Entry 8HJ0 (electron microscopy, 3.12 A resolution); this record covers chains B and G of the 5 polymer chains in the assembly.

== Chain B ==
Name: Guanine nucleotide-binding protein G(I)/G(S)/G(T) subunit beta-1
Organism: Homo sapiens
UniProtKB: P62873 (GBB1_HUMAN); numbering as in UniProt (aligned over 1-340)
Sequence (340 residues; numbered 1 to 340; the number before each row is that of its first residue):
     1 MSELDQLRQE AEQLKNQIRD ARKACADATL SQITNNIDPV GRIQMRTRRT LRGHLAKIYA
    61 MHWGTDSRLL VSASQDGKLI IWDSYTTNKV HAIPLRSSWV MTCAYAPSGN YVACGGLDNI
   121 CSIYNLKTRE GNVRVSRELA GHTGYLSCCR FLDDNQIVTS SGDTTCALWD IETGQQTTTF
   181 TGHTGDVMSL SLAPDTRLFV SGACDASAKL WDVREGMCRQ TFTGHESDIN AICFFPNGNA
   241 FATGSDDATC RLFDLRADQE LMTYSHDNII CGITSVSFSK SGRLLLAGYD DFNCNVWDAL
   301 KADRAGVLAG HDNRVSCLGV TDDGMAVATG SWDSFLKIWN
Disordered / not traced: 1-2
UniProt features mapped onto this chain:
  - modified residue: Ser2 (N-acetylserine), His266 (Phosphohistidine)
  - natural variant: Leu30 (L30F: In MRD42; uncertain significance), Arg52 (R52G: In MRD42), Gly64 (G64V: In MRD42), Asp76 (D76E: In MRD42; D76G: In MRD42), Gly77 (G77S: In MRD42), Lys78 (K78R: In MRD42), Ile80 (I80N: In MRD42; I80T: In MRD42), His91 (H91R: In MRD42; uncertain significance), Ala92 (A92T: In MRD42), Pro94 (P94S: In MRD42), Leu95 (L95P: In MRD42), Arg96 (R96L: In MRD42), 5 further natural variant entries in UniProt

== Chain G ==
Name: Guanine nucleotide-binding protein G(I)/G(S)/G(O) subunit gamma-2
Organism: Homo sapiens
UniProtKB: P59768 (GBG2_HUMAN); residue numbers follow UniProt; this construct covers 1-71
Sequence (96 residues; each row starts with the number of its first residue; numbers below 1 keep their minus sign (His-24 is residue -24)):
   -24 HHHHHHGGGS DSLEFIASKL AGGGSMASNN TASIAQARKL VEQLKMEANI DRIKVSKAAA
    36 DLMAYCEAHA KEDPLLTPVP ASENPFREKK FFSAIL
Disordered / not traced: -24 to 5, 63-71
Sequence notes: expression tag (-24 to 0); engineered mutation Ser68 (Cys in P59768)
UniProt features mapped onto this chain:
  - modified residue: Ala2 (N-acetylalanine)

== Interface between chain B and chain G ==
Pairs across the interface - 79 pairs, chain B then chain G:
  Leu4(B) with Ser8(G)
  Leu7(B) with Ile9(G), hydrophobic; Ala12(G), hydrophobic; Val16(G)
  Ala11(B) with Leu19(G)
  Leu14(B) with Val16(G); Leu19(G), hydrophobic
  Gln17(B) with Ala23(G)
  Ile18(B) with Leu19(G); Arg27(G)
  Arg22(B) with Arg27(G)
  Cys25(B) with Arg27(G); Val30(G)
  Ala26(B) with Val30(G), hydrophobic
  Asp27(B) with Lys29(G)
  Ala28(B) with Val30(G); Ser31(G), hydrogen bond (backbone-backbone)
  Leu30(B) with Ala34(G), hydrophobic
  Ile33(B) with Ala34(G), hydrophobic; Met38(G), hydrophobic
  Thr34(B) with Met38(G)
  Ile37(B) with Glu42(G)
  Val40(B) with Leu51(G), hydrophobic
  Met45(B) with Leu50(G), hydrophobic
  Arg48(B) with Phe61(G); Arg62(G)
  Arg49(B) with Pro60(G), hydrogen bond (side chain-backbone); Phe61(G)
  Ser84(B) with Phe61(G)
  Tyr85(B) with Pro60(G); Phe61(G), hydrophobic
  Cys218(B) with Gln18(G)
  Gln220(B) with Glu22(G); Ile25(G)
  Thr221(B) with Glu22(G), hydrogen bond
  Phe235(B) with Leu37(G), hydrophobic; Tyr40(G), hydrophobic; Cys41(G), hydrophobic
  Pro236(B) with Tyr40(G)
  Asn237(B) with Tyr40(G)
  Leu252(B) with Leu37(G), hydrophobic
  Asp254(B) with Ala33(G)
  Arg256(B) with Asp26(G); Arg27(G); Ile28(G), hydrogen bond (backbone-backbone); Asp36(G), salt bridge
  Ala257(B) with Arg27(G); Ile28(G); Val30(G), hydrophobic
  Asp258(B) with Glu22(G); Ile25(G); Arg27(G), salt bridge
  Gln259(B) with Val30(G)
  Leu261(B) with Val30(G), hydrophobic; Ala33(G), hydrophobic
  Ser279(B) with Asp48(G), hydrogen bond
  Lys280(B) with Tyr40(G); Glu47(G); Asp48(G), hydrogen bond (backbone-side chain)
  Ser281(B) with Tyr40(G); Cys41(G), hydrogen bond (side chain-backbone); His44(G), hydrogen bond (side chain-backbone); Asp48(G), hydrogen bond (backbone-side chain)
  Gly282(B) with Cys41(G)
  Arg283(B) with Cys41(G); Leu51(G)
  Leu284(B) with Leu50(G), hydrophobic; Leu51(G), hydrophobic
  Leu300(B) with Met38(G); Cys41(G), hydrophobic
  Asp323(B) with Pro49(G)
  Gly324(B) with Pro49(G); Leu50(G)
  Met325(B) with Pro49(G); Val54(G), hydrophobic
  Ala326(B) with Phe61(G), hydrophobic
  Val327(B) with Leu50(G), hydrophobic
  Ile338(B) with Phe61(G), hydrophobic
  Asn340(B) with Asn59(G)
Other interface residues (no listed pair), chain B (55 interface residues in all): Ala21, Ile43, Trp63, Met217, Arg219, Ala240, Leu286
Other interface residues (no listed pair), chain G (39 interface residues in all): Arg13, Lys20, Met21, Ala45, Glu58

== Overview ==
Chain B and chain G form an interface of 55 and 39 residues respectively; the contacts include 9 hydrogen
bonds and 2 salt bridges. Among the polar pairs are Arg256(B)-Asp36(G), Asp258(B)-Arg27(G) and
Arg49(B)-Pro60(G).
Here chain B is Guanine nucleotide-binding protein G(I)/G(S)/G(T) subunit beta-1 and chain G is Guanine
nucleotide-binding protein G(I)/G(S)/G(O) subunit gamma-2, both from Homo sapiens. Entry 8HJ0 (GPR21(m5) and
G15 complex) was determined by electron microscopy, deposited together with 8HJ1, 8HIX and 8HJ2.
